PDB entry 7MLS | X-ray diffraction, 1.26 A resolution | chain A

# Chain A
Molecule: Bromodomain-containing protein 4
Source organism: Homo sapiens
UniProtKB: O60885 (BRD4_HUMAN), isoform O60885-3; residue numbers follow UniProt; this construct covers 44-168
Sequence (127 residues; each row starts with the number of its first residue):
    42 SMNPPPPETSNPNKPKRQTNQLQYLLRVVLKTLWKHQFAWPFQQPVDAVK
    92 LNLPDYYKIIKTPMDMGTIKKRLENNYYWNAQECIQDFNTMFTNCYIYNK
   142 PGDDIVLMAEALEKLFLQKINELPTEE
Disordered / not traced: 168
Differences from the reference sequence: expression tag (42-43)
Residues lining bound ligands: ZHM (2-(2,5-dibromophenoxy)-6-[4-methyl-1-(piperidin-4-yl)-1H-1,2,3-triazol-5-yl]pyridine): Trp-81, Pro-82, Phe-83, Gln-85, Val-87, Leu-92, Leu-94, Tyr-97, Cys-136, Tyr-139, Asn-140, Asp-145, Ile-146, Met-149
Swiss-Prot annotation at these positions:
  - site: Asn-140 (Acetylated histone binding)
  - cross-link: Lys-99 (Glycyl lysine isopeptide (Lys-Gly) (interchain with G-Cter in SUMO2))
  - natural variant: Asp-145 (D145G: Found in a patient with a neurodevelopmental syndrome; uncertain significance)
  - mutagenesis: Asn-140 (N140A: Abolishes binding to acetylated histones)

# Overview
Chain A binds compound ZHM. UniProt lists one mutagenesis site.
Chain A is Bromodomain-containing protein 4 (Homo sapiens); the structure, X-ray crystal structure of human
BRD4(D1) in complex with 2-(2,5-dibromophenoxy)-6-[4-methyl-1-(piperidin-4-yl)-1H-1,2,3-triazol-5-yl]pyridine
(compound 23), was determined by X-ray diffraction (same publication as 7MLQ and 7MLR).
